PDB entry 6KA7 | X-ray diffraction, 3.00 A resolution | chains C and D of the 4 polymer chains in the assembly

== Chain C (and D) ==
Molecule: Immunoglobulin gamma-1 heavy chain
From: Homo sapiens
Notes: chain D of this document is another copy of the same molecule, construct and numbering; everything in this record applies to it too
UniProtKB: P0DOX5 (IGG1_HUMAN); residues 238-445 here correspond to UniProt positions 240-447 (UniProt number = residue number + 2)
Sequence (208 residues; numbered 238 to 445; the number before each row is that of its first residue):
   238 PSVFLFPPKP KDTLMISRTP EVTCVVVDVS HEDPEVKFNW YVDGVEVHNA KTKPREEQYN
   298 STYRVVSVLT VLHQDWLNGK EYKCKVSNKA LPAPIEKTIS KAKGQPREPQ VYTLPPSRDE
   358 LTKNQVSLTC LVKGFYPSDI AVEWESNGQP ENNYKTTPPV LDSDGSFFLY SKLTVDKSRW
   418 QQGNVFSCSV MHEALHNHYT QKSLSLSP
Disordered / not traced: 267-268, 294-296, 326-328, 444-445 (chain D: fully traced)
Disulfides: C261-C321, C367-C425
Glycans and other covalent adducts: glycan linked to N297
UniProt features mapped onto this chain:
  - glycosylation: N297 (N-linked (GlcNAc...) (complex) asparagine)

== Interface between chain C and chain D ==
Residue-residue contacts (46; chain C residue first):
  Y349(C) with S354(D); D356(D); E357(D)
  T350(C) with S354(D); R355(D)
  L351(C) with L351(D), hydrophobic; S354(D); T366(D)
  P352(C) with L351(D); R355(D)
  S354(C) with Y349(D); L351(D)
  D356(C) with Y349(D)
  E357(C) with Y349(D); K370(D), salt bridge
  K360(C) with Q347(D); Y349(D), hydrogen bond
  S364(C) with L368(D); K370(D), hydrogen bond
  T366(C) with L351(D); Y407(D)
  L368(C) with S364(D)
  K370(C) with E357(D), salt bridge; S364(D), hydrogen bond; K409(D)
  K392(C) with L398(D); D399(D); S400(D); F405(D)
  T394(C) with T394(D); V397(D)
  P395(C) with P395(D), hydrophobic
  V397(C) with T394(D); P395(D)
  D399(C) with K409(D), salt bridge
  S400(C) with N390(D)
  F405(C) with K392(D); T394(D); K409(D)
  Y407(C) with T366(D); Y407(D), hydrophobic; K409(D)
  K409(C) with K370(D); D399(D), salt bridge; F405(D); Y407(D)
Also at the interface, not in a pair above, chain C (25 interface residues in all): R355, N390, L398, T411
Also at the interface, not in a pair above, chain D (28 interface residues in all): T350, P352, P353, T393, S408, T411

== In short ==
Chain C and chain D form an interface of 25 and 28 residues respectively, with 3 hydrogen bonds and 4 salt
bridges. Polar contacts include E357(C)-K370(D), D399(C)-K409(D) and K360(C)-Y349(D).
Chain C and chain D are both Immunoglobulin gamma-1 heavy chain (Homo sapiens); the structure, The complex
structure of Human IgG Fc and its binding Repebody, was determined by X-ray diffraction.
